PDB entry 5I1P | X-ray diffraction, 1.40 A resolution | chains F and G of the 8 polymer chains in the assembly

== Chain F (and G) ==
Molecule: D-Villin headpiece subdomain
Notes: chain G of this document is another copy of the same molecule, construct and numbering; everything in this record applies to it too
Chain sequence (35 residues; numbered 1 to 35; the number before each row is that of its first residue):
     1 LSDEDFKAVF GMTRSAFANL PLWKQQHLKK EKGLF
Modified positions: Leu1, Leu20, Leu22, Leu28, Leu34 (D-leucine; DLE); Ser2, Ser15 (D-serine; DSN); Asp3, Asp5 (D-aspartic acid; DAS); Glu4, Glu31 (D-glutamic acid; DGL); Phe6, Phe10, Phe17, Phe35 (D-phenylalanine; DPN); Lys7, Lys24, Lys29, Lys30, Lys32 (D-lysine; DLY); Ala8, Ala16, Ala18 (D-alanine; DAL); Val9 (D-valine; DVA); Met12 (D-methionine; MED); Thr13 (D-threonine; DTH); Arg14 (D-arginine; DAR); Asn19 (D-asparagine; DSG); Pro21 (D-proline; DPR); Trp23 (D-tryptophan; DTR); Gln25, Gln26 (D-glutamine; DGN); His27 (D-histidine; DHI)

== How chain F and chain G interact ==
Residue-residue contacts (5):
  Ala18(F) - Glu31(G)
  Leu22(F) - Ala8(G)
  Leu22(F) - Val9(G)
  Leu22(F) - Phe10(G)
  Leu22(F) - Gly11(G)
Also at the interface, not in a pair above, chain F (4 interface residues in all): Gln25, Gln26
Also at the interface, not in a pair above, chain G (6 interface residues in all): Lys32

== Overview ==
The interface between chain F and chain G involves 4 residues on one side and 6 on the other.
Chain F and chain G are both D-Villin headpiece subdomain; the structure, Villin headpiece subdomain with a
Lys30 to beta-3-homolysine substitution, was determined by X-ray diffraction together with 5I1N, 5I1O and 5I1S
from the same study.
